7SCL - chain A; structure by X-ray diffraction, 1.60 A resolution.

# Chain A
Name: Fatty Acid Kinase B1
From: Staphylococcus aureus
Reference sequence: Q8NXM4 (Y711_STAAW); numbering as in UniProt (aligned over 1-288)
Amino-acid sequence (308 residues; numbered -19 to 288; the number before each row is that of its first residue; numbers below 1 keep their minus sign (Met-19 is residue -19)):
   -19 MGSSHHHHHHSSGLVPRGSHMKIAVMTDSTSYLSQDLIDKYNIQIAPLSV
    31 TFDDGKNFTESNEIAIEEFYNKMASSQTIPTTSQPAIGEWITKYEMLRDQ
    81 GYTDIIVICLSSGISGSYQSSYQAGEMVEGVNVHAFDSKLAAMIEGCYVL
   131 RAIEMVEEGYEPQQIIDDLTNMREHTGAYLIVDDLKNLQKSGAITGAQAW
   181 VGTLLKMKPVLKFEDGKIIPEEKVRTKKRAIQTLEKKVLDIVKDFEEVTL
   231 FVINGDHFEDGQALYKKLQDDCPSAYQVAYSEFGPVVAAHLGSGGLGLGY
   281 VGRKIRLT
Unresolved in the structure: -19 to 0
Differences from the reference sequence: initiating methionine (-19); expression tag (-18 to 0); engineered mutation Ala173 (Arg in Q8NXM4)
Reported in the primary citation:
  - mutagenesis - R153A: decreased stability
  - mutagenesis - R153A: abolished catalytic activity

# In short
The paper reports that R153A reduces stability; R153A abolishes catalytic activity.
Chain A is Fatty Acid Kinase B1 (Staphylococcus aureus); the structure, The X-ray crystal structure of
Staphylococcus aureus Fatty Acid Kinase B1 (FakB1) mutant R173A in complex ..., was determined by X-ray
diffraction (same publication as 7SG3, 6NM1 and 6MH9).
